Entry 7YSG (electron microscopy, 3.18 A resolution); this record covers chains K and P of the 16 polymer chains in the assembly.

== Chain K ==
Protein: Immunoglobulin heavy constant mu
From: Homo sapiens
UniProtKB: P01871 (IGHM_HUMAN); residues 345-576 here correspond to UniProt positions 222-453 (UniProt number = residue number - 123)
Amino-acid sequence (232 residues; numbered 345 to 576; the number before each row is that of its first residue):
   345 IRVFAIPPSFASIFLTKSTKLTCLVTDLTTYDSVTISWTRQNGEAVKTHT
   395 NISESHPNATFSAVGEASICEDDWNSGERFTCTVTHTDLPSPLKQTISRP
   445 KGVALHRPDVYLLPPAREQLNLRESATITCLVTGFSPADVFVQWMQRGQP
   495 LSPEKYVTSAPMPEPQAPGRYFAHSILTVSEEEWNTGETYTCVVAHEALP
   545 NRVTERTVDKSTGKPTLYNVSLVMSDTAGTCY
Disulfides: Cys367-Cys426, Cys474-Cys536
Curated features (UniProtKB/Swiss-Prot):
  - glycosylation (N-linked (GlcNAc...) asparagine): Asn395, Asn402

== Chain P ==
Protein: Secretory component
From: Homo sapiens
UniProtKB: P01833 (PIGR_HUMAN); residues 1-541 here correspond to UniProt positions 19-559 (UniProt number = residue number + 18)
Amino-acid sequence (541 residues; each row starts with the number of its first residue):
     1 KSPIFGPEEVNSVEGNSVSITCYYPPTSVNRHTRKYWCRQGARGGCITLI
    51 SSEGYVSSKYAGRANLTNFPENGTFVVNIAQLSQDDSGRYKCGLGINSRG
   101 LSFDVSLEVSQGPGLLNDTKVYTVDLGRTVTINCPFKTENAQKRKSLYKQ
   151 IGLYPVLVIDSSGYVNPNYTGRIRLDIQGTGQLLFSVVINQLRLSDAGQY
   201 LCQAGDDSNSNKKNADLQVLKPEPELVYEDLRGSVTFHCALGPEVANVAK
   251 FLCRQSSGENCDVVVNTLGKRAPAFEGRILLNPQDKDGSFSVVITGLRKE
   301 DAGRYLCGAHSDGQLQEGSPIQAWQLFVNEESTIPRSPTVVKGVAGGSVA
   351 VLCPYNRKESKSIKYWCLWEGAQNGRCPLLVDSEGWVKAQYEGRLSLLEE
   401 PGNGTFTVILNQLTSRDAGFYWCLTNGDTLWRTTVEIKIIEGEPNLKVPG
   451 NVTAVLGETLKVPCHFPCKFSSYEKYWCKWNNTGCQALPSQDEGPSKAFV
   501 NCDENSRLVSLTLNLVTRADEGWYWCGVKQGHFYGETAAVY
Not modelled in the structure: 113-119, 177-184, 205-209, 452-461, 498-505, 514-521
Disulfides: Cys22-Cys92, Cys38-Cys46, Cys134-Cys202, Cys239-Cys307, Cys253-Cys261, Cys353-Cys423, Cys367-Cys377, Cys464-Cys526, Cys478-Cys485
Curated features (UniProtKB/Swiss-Prot):
  - glycosylation (N-linked (GlcNAc...) asparagine): Asn65, Asn72, Asn117, Asn168, Asn403, Asn451 (complex), Asn481

== How chain K and chain P interact ==
Residue-residue contacts - 9 pairs, chain K then chain P:
  Gly573(K) - Ser98(P)
  Thr574(K) - Ser98(P)
  Thr574(K) - Arg99(P)
  Tyr576(K) - Lys1(P)
  Tyr576(K) - Ser2(P)
  Tyr576(K) - Pro3(P)
  Tyr576(K) - Gly100(P)
  Tyr576(K) - Leu101(P)
  Tyr576(K) - Glu331(P)  hydrogen bond
Also at the interface, not in a pair above, chain K (5 interface residues in all): Thr571, Cys575

== Summary ==
The interface between chain K and chain P involves 5 residues on one side and 8 on the other, with 1 hydrogen
bond. The hydrogen-bonded pair is Tyr576(K)-Glu331(P).
Chain K is Immunoglobulin heavy constant mu and chain P is Secretory component, both from Homo sapiens; the
structure, Cryo-EM structure of human FcmR bound to sIgM, was determined by electron microscopy (same
publication as 7YTC, 7YTD and 7YTE).
